9UDF - chains B and E of the 6 polymer chains in the assembly; structure by electron microscopy, 2.93 A resolution.

Chain B:
Molecule: Na(+)-translocating NADH-quinone reductase subunit B
From: Vibrio cholerae O395
Notes: EC 7.2.1.1
Reference sequence: A5F5X0 (NQRB_VIBC3); residues 1-415 here = UniProt positions 1-415
Sequence (415 residues; row label = number of the first residue in the row):
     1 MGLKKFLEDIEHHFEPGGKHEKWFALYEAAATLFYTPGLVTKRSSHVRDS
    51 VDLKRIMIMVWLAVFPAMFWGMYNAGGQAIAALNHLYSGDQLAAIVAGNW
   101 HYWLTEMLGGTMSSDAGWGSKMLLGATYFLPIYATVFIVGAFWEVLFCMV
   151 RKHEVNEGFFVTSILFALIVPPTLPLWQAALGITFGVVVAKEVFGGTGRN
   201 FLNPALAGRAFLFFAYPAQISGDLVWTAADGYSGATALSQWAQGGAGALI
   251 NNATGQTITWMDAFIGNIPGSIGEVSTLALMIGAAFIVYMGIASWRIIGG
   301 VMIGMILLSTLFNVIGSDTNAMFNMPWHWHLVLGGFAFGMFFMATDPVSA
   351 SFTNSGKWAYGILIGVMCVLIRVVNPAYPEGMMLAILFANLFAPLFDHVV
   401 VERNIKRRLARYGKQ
Disordered / not traced: 1, 414-415
Differences from the reference sequence: engineered mutation Ala141 (Gly in A5F5X0)
Residues lining bound ligands:
  - FMN (flavin mononucleotide), molecule 1: Ile169, Leu206, Arg209, Phe213, Trp226, Thr236, Ala237, Leu238, Ser239, Gly270, Ser271, Glu274, Gly334, Gly335, Phe338, Gly339, Met343, Pro379, Glu380, Gly381, Met382, Met383, Leu384
  - FMN, molecule 2: Phe213, Phe214, Pro217, Ser221, Gly222, Ala377, Tyr378, Pro379
  - Korormicin (IQT): Leu26, Leu33, Lys54, Met57, Ile58, Phe137, Ala141, Glu144, Val145, Val155, Asn156, Glu157, Gly158, Phe159, Phe160
  - riboflavin (RBF): Ile56, Met57, Val60, Gly158, Val161, Thr162, Leu165, Lys191, Gly196, Thr197, Gly198, Arg199, Asn200, Leu202, Asn203, Pro204, Ala205, Ile292, Phe342, Met343, Thr345, Asp346, Pro347, Val348, Ser349
Curated features (UniProtKB/Swiss-Prot):
  - modified residue: Thr236 (FMN phosphoryl threonine)
  - mutagenesis: Phe185 (F185A: Decreases riboflavin content), Trp226 (W226L: Decreases riboflavin content)
From the paper describing this entry:
  - mutagenesis - G141A (160-fold): decreased binding to Korormicin (citing earlier work)
  - mutagenesis - G141A: decreased binding to korormicin A (citing earlier work)

Chain E:
Molecule: Na(+)-translocating NADH-quinone reductase subunit E
From: Vibrio cholerae O395
Notes: EC 7.2.1.1
Reference sequence: A5F5Y5 (NQRE_VIBC3); residues 1-198 here = UniProt positions 1-198
Sequence (198 residues; numbered 1 to 198; the number before each row is that of its first residue):
     1 MEHYISLLVKSIFIENMALSFFLGMCTFLAVSKKVKTSFGLGIAVIVVLT
    51 ISVPVNNLVYNLVLKPDALVEGVDLSFLNFITFIGVIAALVQILEMILDR
   101 FFPPLYNALGIFLPLITVNCAIFGGVSFMVQRDYSFAESVVYGFGSGVGW
   151 MLAIVALAGIREKMKYSDVPPGLRGLGITFITAGLMALGFMSFSGVQL
Ion coordination: 2Fe-2S cluster Fe: Cys26, Cys120 (shared with 2 residues of chain D)
Residues lining bound ligands: 2Fe-2S cluster (FES): Gly24, Met25, Cys26, Val118, Asn119, Cys120

Chain B / chain E interface:
Contacting residue pairs - 45 pairs, chain B then chain E:
  Arg151(B) - Asp168(E)  salt bridge
  Arg151(B) - Pro170(E)
  His153(B) - Asp168(E)  salt bridge
  Val193(B) - Val169(E)
  Val193(B) - Pro170(E)
  Val193(B) - Leu173(E)  hydrophobic
  Val193(B) - Ile178(E)
  Phe194(B) - Met164(E)  hydrophobic
  Phe194(B) - Ser167(E)  hydrogen bond (backbone-side chain)
  Phe194(B) - Asp168(E)  hydrogen bond (backbone-backbone)
  Phe194(B) - Ile178(E)  hydrophobic
  Phe194(B) - Thr182(E)
  Gly195(B) - Asp168(E)  hydrogen bond (backbone-backbone)
  Gly198(B) - Tyr166(E)
  Arg199(B) - Tyr166(E)  hydrogen bond (side chain-backbone)
  Arg199(B) - Ser167(E)  hydrogen bond (backbone-side chain)
  Arg199(B) - Asp168(E)
  Phe201(B) - Ile160(E)  hydrophobic
  Phe201(B) - Lys163(E)
  Phe201(B) - Thr182(E)
  Leu202(B) - Leu185(E)  hydrophobic
  Phe214(B) - Leu188(E)  hydrophobic
  Phe214(B) - Met191(E)  hydrophobic
  Val348(B) - Lys163(E)  hydrogen bond (backbone-side chain)
  Phe352(B) - Lys163(E)
  Met367(B) - Ser192(E)
  Met367(B) - Phe193(E)  hydrophobic
  Ile371(B) - Ser192(E)
  Asn375(B) - Ser192(E)  hydrogen bond (side chain-backbone)
  Asn375(B) - Gly195(E)
  Asn375(B) - Val196(E)
  Pro376(B) - Gly195(E)
  Tyr378(B) - Met191(E)
  Tyr378(B) - Ser194(E)  hydrogen bond
  Leu384(B) - Ser192(E)
  Phe388(B) - Gly189(E)
  Phe388(B) - Phe190(E)  hydrophobic
  Phe388(B) - Phe193(E)  hydrophobic
  Leu391(B) - Ile160(E)
  Leu391(B) - Met186(E)
  Phe392(B) - Leu152(E)  hydrophobic
  Pro394(B) - Gly159(E)
  Pro394(B) - Lys163(E)
  Leu395(B) - Val155(E)  hydrophobic
  His398(B) - Val35(E)
Other interface residues (no listed pair), chain B (32 interface residues in all): Phe185, Val189, Ala190, Asn200, Ala350, Val374, Ala377, Leu387
Other interface residues (no listed pair), chain E (30 interface residues in all): Ala156, Glu162, Pro171, Ile181

Overview:
Chain B and chain E form an interface of 32 and 30 residues respectively, with 8 hydrogen bonds and 2 salt
bridges. Polar pairs include Arg151(B)-Asp168(E), His153(B)-Asp168(E) and Phe194(B)-Ser167(E). From the paper:
G141A of chain B reduces binding to Korormicin; G141A of chain B reduces binding to korormicin A.
Here chain B is Na(+)-translocating NADH-quinone reductase subunit B and chain E is Na(+)-translocating
NADH-quinone reductase subunit E, both from Vibrio cholerae O395. Entry 9UDF (Cryo-EM structure of
Na+-translocating NADH-ubiquinone oxidoreductase NqrB-G141A mutant from Vibrio cholerae reduced by NADH, with
bound ...) was determined by electron microscopy (same publication as 9U5G, 9UD3, 9UD4, 9UD5, 9UD6, 9UD8 and 4
further entries).
